9V0U - chains A and C of the 4 polymer chains in the assembly; structure by electron microscopy, 3.51 A resolution.

Chain A:
Protein: Guanine nucleotide-binding protein subunit alpha-13, Isoform 2 of Guanine nucleotide-binding protein subunit alpha-13
Source organism: Homo sapiens
Reference sequence: Q14344 (GNA13_HUMAN); the construct lacks a stretch of the UniProt sequence and is renumbered around it, so the offset changes along the chain: 16-58 = UniProt 31-73; 66-115 = UniProt 108-157; 116-230 = UniProt 168-282
Amino-acid sequence (231 residues; row label = number of the first residue in the row; numbering starts at 0):
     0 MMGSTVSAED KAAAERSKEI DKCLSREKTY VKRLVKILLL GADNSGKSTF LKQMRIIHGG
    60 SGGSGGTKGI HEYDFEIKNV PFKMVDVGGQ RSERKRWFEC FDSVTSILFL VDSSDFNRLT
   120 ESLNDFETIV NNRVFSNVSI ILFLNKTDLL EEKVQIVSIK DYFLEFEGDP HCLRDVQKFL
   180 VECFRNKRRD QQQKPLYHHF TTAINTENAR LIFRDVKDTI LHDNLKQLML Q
Unresolved in the structure: 0-8, 56-67, 166-167, 190, 229-230
Construct notes: initiating methionine (0); expression tag (1-15); conflict Asp42 (Gly57 in Q14344), Asn43 (Glu58 in Q14344), Asp111 (Ser153 in Q14344), Asp114 (Glu156 in Q14344), Asp124 (Ile176 in Q14344), Ala208 (Ile260 in Q14344), Ile211 (Val263 in Q14344); linker (59-65)
Curated features (UniProtKB/Swiss-Prot):
  - region: Lys35 to Ala41, Ser44 to Thr48 (G1 motif)
  - binding site (Mg(2+)): Ser47
  - binding site (GTP): Ser121

Chain C:
Protein: Guanine nucleotide-binding protein G(I)/G(S)/G(T) subunit beta-1
Source organism: Homo sapiens
Reference sequence: P62873 (GBB1_HUMAN); residues 2-340 here = UniProt positions 2-340
Amino-acid sequence (344 residues; numbered -3 to 340; the number before each row is that of its first residue; numbers below 1 keep their minus sign (Gly-3 is residue -3)):
    -3 GSLLQSELDQ LRQEAEQLKN QIRDARKACA DATLSQITNN IDPVGRIQMR TRRTLRGHLA
    57 KIYAMHWGTD SRLLVSASQD GKLIIWDSYT TNKVHAIPLR SSWVMTCAYA PSGNYVACGG
   117 LDNICSIYNL KTREGNVRVS RELAGHTGYL SCCRFLDDNQ IVTSSGDTTC ALWDIETGQQ
   177 TTTFTGHTGD VMSLSLAPDT RLFVSGACDA SAKLWDVREG MCRQTFTGHE SDINAICFFP
   237 NGNAFATGSD DATCRLFDLR ADQELMTYSH DNIICGITSV SFSKSGRLLL AGYDDFNCNV
   297 WDALKADRAG VLAGHDNRVS CLGVTDDGMA VATGSWDSFL KIWN
Unresolved in the structure: -3 to 3, 129-131
Construct notes: expression tag (-3 to 1)
Curated features (UniProtKB/Swiss-Prot):
  - modified residue: Ser2 (N-acetylserine), His266 (Phosphohistidine)
  - natural variant: Leu30 (L30F: In MRD42; uncertain significance), Arg52 (R52G: In MRD42), Gly64 (G64V: In MRD42), Asp76 (D76E: In MRD42; D76G: In MRD42), Gly77 (G77S: In MRD42), Lys78 (K78R: In MRD42), Ile80 (I80N: In MRD42; I80T: In MRD42), His91 (H91R: In MRD42; uncertain significance), Ala92 (A92T: In MRD42), Pro94 (P94S: In MRD42), Leu95 (L95P: In MRD42), Arg96 (R96L: In MRD42), 5 further natural variant entries in UniProt

How chain A and chain C interact:
Pairs across the interface (27; chain A residue first):
  Ala12(A) - Asn88(C)
  Arg15(A) - Lys89(C)
  Ser16(A) - Lys89(C)
  Ile19(A) - Lys89(C)
  Ile19(A) - Ala92(C)  hydrophobic
  Asp20(A) - Lys89(C)  salt bridge
  Leu23(A) - Gly53(C)
  Leu23(A) - Leu55(C)
  Leu23(A) - Lys89(C)
  Glu26(A) - Leu55(C)
  Lys27(A) - Leu55(C)
  Val30(A) - Leu55(C)  hydrophobic
  Ile69(A) - Trp99(C)  hydrophobic
  Ile69(A) - Leu117(C)  hydrophobic
  Val84(A) - Trp99(C)  hydrophobic
  Arg93(A) - Tyr145(C)
  Trp96(A) - Leu117(C)
  Glu98(A) - Tyr59(C)  hydrogen bond (backbone-side chain)
  Glu98(A) - Trp332(C)
  Cys99(A) - Gln75(C)
  Cys99(A) - Trp99(C)  hydrogen bond (backbone-side chain)
  Cys99(A) - Met101(C)  hydrophobic
  Cys99(A) - Leu117(C)  hydrophobic
  Phe100(A) - Trp99(C)
  Phe100(A) - Leu117(C)  hydrophobic
  Asp101(A) - Lys57(C)  salt bridge
  Asp101(A) - Trp332(C)
Other interface residues (no listed pair), chain A (18 interface residues in all): Glu71
Other interface residues (no listed pair), chain C (17 interface residues in all): Lys78, Ile80, Val90, Ser98

Summary:
The interface between chain A and chain C involves 18 residues on one side and 17 on the other; the contacts
include 2 hydrogen bonds and 2 salt bridges. Among the polar pairs are Asp20(A)-Lys89(C), Asp101(A)-Lys57(C)
and Glu98(A)-Tyr59(C).
Chain A is Guanine nucleotide-binding protein subunit alpha-13, Isoform 2 of Guanine nucleotide-binding
protein subunit alpha-13 and chain C is Guanine nucleotide-binding protein G(I)/G(S)/G(T) subunit beta-1, both
from Homo sapiens; the structure, GPR133-Gain-miniG13 complex, was determined by electron microscopy.
